Entry 4EYA (X-ray diffraction, 3.20 A resolution); this record covers chains G and i of the 28 polymer chains in the assembly.

Chain G:
Name: N utilization substance protein B homolog
From: Aquifex aeolicus
UniProt: O66530 (NUSB_AQUAE); residue numbers follow UniProt; this construct covers 1-148
Chain sequence (148 residues; numbered 1 to 148; the number before each row is that of its first residue):
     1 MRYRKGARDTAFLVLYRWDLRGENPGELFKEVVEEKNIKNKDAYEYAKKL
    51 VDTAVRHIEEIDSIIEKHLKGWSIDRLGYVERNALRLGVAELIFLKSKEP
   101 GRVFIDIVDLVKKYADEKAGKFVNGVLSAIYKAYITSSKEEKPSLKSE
Unresolved in the structure: 139-148
Reported in the primary citation:
  - binding site for the 12-nt RNA strand: Lys36, Asn37, Lys39, Asn40, Lys113

Chain i:
Molecule: 12-nt RNA strand
Sequence (12 nucleotides; each row starts with the number of its first residue):
     1 GGCUCCUUGGCA

How chain G and chain i interact:
Residue-residue contacts (13):
  Lys5(G) with G2(i), phosphate contact
  Gly6(G) with C3(i), phosphate contact
  Asp9(G) with G2(i), phosphate contact
  Lys36(G) with G2(i), hydrogen bond to the phosphate; C3(i), salt bridge to the phosphate
  Asn37(G) with C3(i), hydrogen bond to the sugar
  Ile38(G) with C3(i), phosphate contact; U4(i), phosphate contact
  Lys39(G) with U4(i), hydrogen bond to the phosphate
  Asn40(G) with U4(i), hydrogen bond to the phosphate; C5(i), hydrogen bond to the phosphate
  Lys113(G) with G1(i), hydrogen bond to the sugar; G2(i), sugar contact

Overview:
9 residues of chain G and 5 residues of chain i are in contact, with 6 hydrogen bonds and 1 salt bridge. Among
the polar pairs are Asn37(G)-C3(i), Lys113(G)-G1(i) and Lys36(G)-G2(i). The paper reports a binding site for
the 12-nt RNA strand at Lys36(G), Asn37(G) and Lys39(G) among others.
Chain G is N utilization substance protein B homolog (Aquifex aeolicus) and chain i is a 12-nt RNA strand; the
structure, Crystal Structure of a Plectonemic RNA Supercoil, was determined by X-ray diffraction.
